PDB entry 2PUQ | X-ray diffraction, 2.05 A resolution | chains L and T of the 4 polymer chains in the assembly

# Chain L
Name: Coagulation factor VII
Organism: Homo sapiens
Notes: EC 3.4.21.21; fragment: light chain
Reference sequence: P08709 (FA7_HUMAN); residues 49-142 here correspond to UniProt positions 109-202 (UniProt number = residue number + 60)
Amino-acid sequence (94 residues; numbered 49 to 142; the number before each row is that of its first residue):
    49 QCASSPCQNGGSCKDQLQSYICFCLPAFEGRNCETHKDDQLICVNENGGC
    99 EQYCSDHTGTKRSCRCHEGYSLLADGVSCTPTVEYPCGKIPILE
Disulfide bonds: Cys50-Cys61, Cys55-Cys70, Cys72-Cys81, Cys91-Cys102, Cys98-Cys112, Cys114-Cys127
Covalent attachments: beta-D-glucopyranose (BGC) linked to Ser52; alpha-L-fucopyranose (FUC) linked to Ser60
Swiss-Prot annotation at these positions:
  - site: Ser53 (Important for S-112 for O-xylosylation)
  - modified residue: Asp63 (3R: -3-hydroxyaspartate)
  - glycosylation: Ser52 (O-linked (Glc...) serine), Ser60 (O-linked (Fuc) serine)

# Chain T
Name: Tissue factor
Organism: Homo sapiens
Reference sequence: P13726 (TF_HUMAN); residues 6-209 here correspond to UniProt positions 38-241 (UniProt number = residue number + 32)
Amino-acid sequence (204 residues; row label = number of the first residue in the row):
     6 TVAAYNLTWKSTNFKTILEWEPKPVNQVYTVQISTKSGDWKSKCFYTTDT
    56 ECDLTDEIVKDVKQTYLARVFSYPAGNVESTGSAGEPLYENSPEFTPYLE
   106 TNLGQPTIQSFEQVGTKVNVTVEDERTLVRRNNTFLSLRDVFGKDLIYTL
   156 YYWKSSSSGKKTAKTNTNEFLIDVDKGENYCFSVQAVIPSRTVNRKSTDS
   206 PVEC
Unresolved in the structure: 158-165, 180-185
Disulfide bonds: Cys49-Cys57, Cys186-Cys209
Swiss-Prot annotation at these positions:
  - motif (WKS motif): Trp14 to Ser16, Trp45 to Ser47, Trp158 to Ser160
  - glycosylation (N-linked (GlcNAc...) asparagine): Asn124, Asn137

# How chain L and chain T interact
Pairs across the interface - 31 pairs, chain L then chain T:
  Ser60(L) with Arg131(T), hydrogen bond
  Gln64(L) with Gly109(T); Gln110(T), hydrogen bond (side chain-backbone)
  Leu65(L) with Gln110(T); Thr203(T)
  Ile69(L) with Thr17(T); Leu133(T), hydrophobic
  Cys70(L) with Lys20(T), hydrogen bond (backbone-side chain); Leu133(T)
  Phe71(L) with Arg131(T); Thr132(T); Leu133(T), hydrophobic
  Cys72(L) with Lys20(T); Arg135(T), hydrogen bond (backbone-side chain); Phe140(T)
  Pro74(L) with Arg135(T)
  Glu77(L) with Lys48(T), salt bridge; Asp58(T)
  Gly78(L) with Lys20(T), hydrogen bond (backbone-side chain); Asp58(T), hydrogen bond (backbone-side chain)
  Arg79(L) with Ile22(T); Glu24(T), salt bridge; Glu56(T), salt bridge
  Lys85(L) with Asp61(T), salt bridge
  Gln88(L) with Phe50(T)
  Ile90(L) with Phe50(T), hydrophobic
  Val92(L) with Ser47(T); Phe50(T); Tyr51(T)
  Asn93(L) with Phe50(T)
  Glu94(L) with Lys46(T)
Other interface residues (no listed pair), chain L (18 interface residues in all): Leu73
Other interface residues (no listed pair), chain T (22 interface residues in all): Asn18, Trp45

# In short
The interface between chain L and chain T involves 18 residues on one side and 22 on the other; the contacts
include 6 hydrogen bonds and 4 salt bridges. Polar pairs include Glu77(L)-Lys48(T), Arg79(L)-Glu24(T) and
Arg79(L)-Glu56(T). Covalently linked beta-D-glucopyranose: at Ser52(L).
Here chain L is Coagulation factor VII and chain T is Tissue factor, both from Homo sapiens. Entry 2PUQ
(Crystal structure of active site inhibited coagulation factor VIIA in complex with soluble tissue factor) was
determined by X-ray diffraction.
